Entry 7KJM (X-ray diffraction, 1.40 A resolution); this record covers chains A and B.

== Chain A ==
Protein: E3 ubiquitin-protein ligase Mdm2
Notes: EC 2.3.2.27
Reference sequence: Q00987 (MDM2_HUMAN); numbering as in UniProt (aligned over 25-109)
Sequence (85 residues; numbered 25 to 109; the number before each row is that of its first residue):
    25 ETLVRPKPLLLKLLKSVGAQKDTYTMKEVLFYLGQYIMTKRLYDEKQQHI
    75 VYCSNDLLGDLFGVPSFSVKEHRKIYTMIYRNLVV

== Chain B ==
Protein: D-PMI-omega
Sequence (12 residues; row label = number of the first residue in the row):
     1 EFWYVEXEKLLR
Modified residues: Glu-1, Glu-6, Glu-8 (D-glutamic acid; DGL); Phe-2 (D-phenylalanine; DPN); Trp-3 (D-tryptophan; DTR); Tyr-4 (D-tyrosine; DTY); Val-5 (D-valine; DVA); D0C (4-chloro-D-phenylalanine) at position 7; Lys-9 (D-lysine; DLY); Leu-10, Leu-11 (D-leucine; DLE); Arg-12 (D-arginine; DAR)

== Chain A / chain B interface ==
Pairs across the interface (25):
  Lys-51(A) / Leu-10(B)
  Leu-54(A) / D0C_7(B)
  Leu-54(A) / Leu-10(B)
  Leu-54(A) / Leu-11(B)
  Phe-55(A) / Leu-10(B)
  Gly-58(A) / D0C_7(B)
  Ile-61(A) / Trp-3(B)
  Met-62(A) / Trp-3(B)
  Tyr-67(A) / Trp-3(B)
  Gln-72(A) / Phe-2(B)
  Gln-72(A) / Trp-3(B)
  Gln-72(A) / Tyr-4(B)
  His-73(A) / Tyr-4(B)
  Val-75(A) / Trp-3(B)
  Val-93(A) / Trp-3(B)
  Val-93(A) / Tyr-4(B)
  Val-93(A) / Glu-8(B)
  Lys-94(A) / Glu-8(B)
  His-96(A) / Glu-8(B)
  His-96(A) / Leu-11(B)
  His-96(A) / Arg-12(B)
  Ile-99(A) / D0C_7(B)
  Ile-99(A) / Leu-11(B)
  Tyr-100(A) / Leu-10(B)
  Tyr-100(A) / Leu-11(B)  hydrogen bond (side chain-backbone)
Interface residues without a listed pair, chain A (16 interface residues in all): Leu-57

== Summary ==
16 residues of chain A and 8 residues of chain B are in contact; the contacts include 1 hydrogen bond. The
hydrogen-bonded pair is Tyr-100(A)/Leu-11(B).
Here chain A is E3 ubiquitin-protein ligase Mdm2 and chain B is D-PMI-omega. Entry 7KJM (Crystal structure of
human MDM2 in complex with D-peptide inhibitor (dpmi-omega)) was determined by X-ray diffraction (same
publication as 7KJN).
